PDB entry 7AKG | X-ray diffraction, 2.08 A resolution | chain A

# Chain A
Name: Serine/threonine-protein kinase 17B
Organism: Homo sapiens
Notes: EC 2.7.11.1
UniProtKB: O94768 (ST17B_HUMAN); residue numbers follow UniProt; this construct covers 25-329
Sequence (327 residues; numbered 3 to 329; the number before each row is that of its first residue):
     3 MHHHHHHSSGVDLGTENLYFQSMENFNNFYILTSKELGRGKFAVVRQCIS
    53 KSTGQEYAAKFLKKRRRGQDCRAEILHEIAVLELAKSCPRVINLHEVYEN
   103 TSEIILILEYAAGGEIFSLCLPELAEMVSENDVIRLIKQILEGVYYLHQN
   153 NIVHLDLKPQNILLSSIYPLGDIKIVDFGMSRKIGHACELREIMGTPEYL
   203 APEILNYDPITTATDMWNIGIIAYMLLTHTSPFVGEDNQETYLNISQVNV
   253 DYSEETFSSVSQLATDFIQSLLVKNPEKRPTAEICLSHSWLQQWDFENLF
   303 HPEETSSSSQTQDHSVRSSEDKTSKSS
Disordered / not traced: 3-16, 310-329
Sequence notes: initiating methionine (3); expression tag (4-24)
Ligand contacts: Dovitinib (38O; 4-amino-5-fluoro-3-[5-(4-methylpiperazin-1-yl)-1H-benzimidazol-2-yl]quinolin-2(1H)-one): Lys37, Leu39, Val47, Ala60, Ile94, Leu110, Glu111, Tyr112, Ala113, Ala114, Gly115, Gly116, Leu165, Ile169, Val178
UniProt features mapped onto this chain:
  - active site: Asp158 (Proton acceptor)
  - binding site (ATP): Leu39 to Val47, Lys62
  - mutagenesis: Lys62 (K62A: Loss of activity and of apoptotic function)
What the authors report for this chain:
  - binding site for Dovitinib: Glu111, Ala113
  - conformationally variable residues (loop rearrangement): Arg41
  - catalytic residues: Lys62 (proposed by the authors, not directly observed)
  - specificity-determining residues: Glu125, Leu126 (proposed by the authors, not directly observed)

# In short
Ligands of chain A: Dovitinib. UniProt lists active-site residue Asp158, 10 ATP-binding residues and one
mutagenesis site. From the paper: the catalytic residue Lys62; a binding site for Dovitinib at Glu111 and
Ala113.
Chain A is Serine/threonine-protein kinase 17B (Homo sapiens); the structure, Crystal structure of STK17B with
bound dovitinib, was determined by X-ray diffraction together with 6ZJF, 6Y6F, 6Y6H and 3LM5 from the same
study.
